6V7B - chains 2 and I of the 48 polymer chains in the assembly; structure by electron microscopy, 3.40 A resolution.

# Chain 2
Molecule: A-DNA
From: Pyrobaculum filamentous virus 1
Sequence (323 nucleotides; each row starts with the number of its first residue):
   210 TATATATATATATATATATATATATATATATATATATATATATATATATA
   260 TATATATATATATATATATATATATATATATATATATATATATATATATA
   310 TATATATATATATATATATATATATATATATATATATATATATATATATA
   360 TATATATATATATATATATATATATATATATATATATATATATATATATA
   410 TATATATATATATATATATATATATATATATATATATATATATATATATA
   460 TATATATATATATATATATATATATATATATATATATATATATATATATA
   510 TATATATATATATATATATATAT

# Chain I
Protein: Structural protein VP1
From: Pyrobaculum filamentous virus 1
Reference sequence: A0A140F3K6 (A0A140F3K6_9VIRU); numbering as in UniProt (aligned over 1-129)
Sequence (129 residues; numbered 1 to 129; the number before each row is that of its first residue):
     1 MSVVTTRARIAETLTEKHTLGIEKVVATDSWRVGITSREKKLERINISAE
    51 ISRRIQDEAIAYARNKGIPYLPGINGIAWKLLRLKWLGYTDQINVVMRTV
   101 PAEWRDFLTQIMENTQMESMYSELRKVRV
Disordered / not traced: 1-9, 129
Construct notes: conflict Glu43 (Gly in A0A140F3K6), Arg54 (Lys in A0A140F3K6), Thr115 (Ile in A0A140F3K6)

# Interface between chain 2 and chain I
Pairs across the interface (34):
  DA313(2) - Gly73(I)  sugar contact
  DA313(2) - Gly76(I)  base contact
  DA313(2) - Ile77(I)  phosphate contact
  DT314(2) - Gly76(I)  sugar contact
  DT314(2) - Trp79(I)  base contact
  DT314(2) - Lys80(I)  salt bridge to the phosphate
  DA315(2) - Ser48(I)  hydrogen bond to the base
  DA315(2) - Trp79(I)  sugar contact
  DA315(2) - Arg83(I)  salt bridge to the phosphate
  DT316(2) - Arg44(I)  phosphate contact
  DT316(2) - Ile45(I)  base contact
  DT316(2) - Ser48(I)  sugar contact
  DT316(2) - Glu123(I)  phosphate contact
  DT316(2) - Lys126(I)  sugar contact
  DA317(2) - Lys41(I)  sugar contact
  DA317(2) - Arg44(I)  salt bridge to the phosphate
  DT318(2) - Trp31(I)  hydrogen bond to the base
  DT318(2) - Gly34(I)  phosphate contact
  DT318(2) - Ile35(I)  sugar contact
  DT318(2) - Arg38(I)  salt bridge to the phosphate
  DT318(2) - Lys41(I)  salt bridge to the phosphate
  DA319(2) - Val25(I)  phosphate contact
  DA319(2) - Ser30(I)  sugar contact
  DA319(2) - Trp31(I)  sugar contact
  DA319(2) - Arg38(I)  salt bridge to the phosphate
  DT320(2) - His18(I)  hydrogen bond to the base
  DT320(2) - Gly21(I)  sugar contact
  DT320(2) - Lys24(I)  salt bridge to the phosphate
  DT320(2) - Val25(I)  sugar contact
  DA321(2) - Leu14(I)  phosphate contact
  DA321(2) - Lys17(I)  sugar contact
  DA321(2) - His18(I)  sugar contact
  DT322(2) - Leu14(I)  phosphate contact
  DT322(2) - Lys17(I)  salt bridge to the phosphate
Also at the interface, not in a pair above, chain I (25 interface residues in all): Ile22, Leu42

# Overview
10 residues of chain 2 face 25 of chain I across their interface, with 3 hydrogen bonds and 8 salt bridges.
Polar contacts include DA315(2)-Ser48(I), DT318(2)-Trp31(I) and DT320(2)-His18(I).
Here chain 2 is A-DNA and chain I is Structural protein VP1, both from Pyrobaculum filamentous virus 1. Entry
6V7B (Cryo-EM reconstruction of Pyrobaculum filamentous virus 2 (PFV2)) was determined by electron microscopy.
